Entry 6D0E (X-ray diffraction, 1.95 A resolution); this record covers chains A and B.

== Chain A (and B) ==
Molecule: Protease
Organism: Human immunodeficiency virus 1
Notes: chain B of this document is another copy of the same molecule, construct and numbering; everything in this record applies to it too
Reference sequence: C8B467 (C8B467_9HIV1); residues 1-99 here = UniProt positions 1-99
Sequence (99 residues; row label = number of the first residue in the row):
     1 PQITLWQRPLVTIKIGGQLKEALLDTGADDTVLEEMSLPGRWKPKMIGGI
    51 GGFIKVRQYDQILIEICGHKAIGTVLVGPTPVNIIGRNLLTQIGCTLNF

== Chain A / chain B interface ==
Pairs across the interface - 96 pairs, chain A then chain B:
  Pro1(A) - Leu97(B)
  Pro1(A) - Asn98(B)
  Pro1(A) - Phe99(B)  hydrogen bond (backbone-backbone)
  Gln2(A) - Thr96(B)  hydrogen bond
  Gln2(A) - Leu97(B)
  Gln2(A) - Asn98(B)  hydrogen bond
  Ile3(A) - Thr96(B)
  Ile3(A) - Leu97(B)  hydrogen bond (backbone-backbone)
  Ile3(A) - Phe99(B)  hydrophobic
  Thr4(A) - Thr96(B)
  Leu5(A) - Thr26(B)
  Leu5(A) - Arg87(B)  hydrogen bond (backbone-side chain)
  Leu5(A) - Leu90(B)  hydrophobic
  Leu5(A) - Thr91(B)
  Leu5(A) - Cys95(B)
  Trp6(A) - Arg87(B)  hydrogen bond (backbone-side chain)
  Trp6(A) - Thr91(B)
  Gln7(A) - Arg87(B)
  Arg8(A) - Asp29(B)  salt bridge
  Arg8(A) - Arg87(B)
  Pro9(A) - Thr26(B)
  Pro9(A) - Arg87(B)
  Pro9(A) - Leu97(B)  hydrophobic
  Leu23(A) - Gly27(B)
  Leu24(A) - Thr26(B)  hydrogen bond (backbone-side chain)
  Leu24(A) - Leu97(B)  hydrophobic
  Leu24(A) - Phe99(B)  hydrophobic
  Asp25(A) - Asp25(B)
  Asp25(A) - Thr26(B)
  Asp25(A) - Gly27(B)  hydrogen bond (side chain-backbone)
  Thr26(A) - Leu5(B)
  Thr26(A) - Pro9(B)
  Thr26(A) - Leu24(B)  hydrogen bond (side chain-backbone)
  Thr26(A) - Asp25(B)
  Thr26(A) - Thr26(B)  hydrogen bond (backbone-side chain)
  Thr26(A) - Leu97(B)
  Gly27(A) - Leu23(B)
  Gly27(A) - Asp25(B)  hydrogen bond (backbone-side chain)
  Asp29(A) - Arg8(B)  salt bridge
  Gly49(A) - Ile50(B)
  Ile50(A) - Gly49(B)
  Ile50(A) - Ile54(B)
  Gly51(A) - Gly51(B)
  Gly51(A) - Gly52(B)
  Gly51(A) - Ile54(B)
  Gly52(A) - Gly51(B)
  Phe53(A) - Gly51(B)
  Ile54(A) - Ile50(B)
  Ile54(A) - Gly51(B)
  Cys67(A) - Phe99(B)  hydrophobic
  His69(A) - Phe99(B)
  Thr80(A) - Ile50(B)
  Ile84(A) - Ile50(B)  hydrophobic
  Arg87(A) - Leu5(B)  hydrogen bond (side chain-backbone)
  Arg87(A) - Trp6(B)  hydrogen bond (side chain-backbone)
  Arg87(A) - Gln7(B)
  Arg87(A) - Arg8(B)
  Arg87(A) - Pro9(B)
  Leu90(A) - Leu5(B)  hydrophobic
  Thr91(A) - Leu5(B)
  Thr91(A) - Trp6(B)
  Ile93(A) - Phe99(B)
  Gly94(A) - Asn98(B)
  Gly94(A) - Phe99(B)
  Cys95(A) - Leu5(B)
  Cys95(A) - Leu97(B)  hydrophobic
  Cys95(A) - Asn98(B)
  Cys95(A) - Phe99(B)  hydrophobic
  Thr96(A) - Gln2(B)  hydrogen bond
  Thr96(A) - Ile3(B)
  Thr96(A) - Thr4(B)
  Thr96(A) - Thr96(B)
  Thr96(A) - Leu97(B)
  Thr96(A) - Asn98(B)  hydrogen bond (backbone-backbone)
  Leu97(A) - Pro1(B)
  Leu97(A) - Gln2(B)
  Leu97(A) - Ile3(B)  hydrogen bond (backbone-backbone)
  Leu97(A) - Pro9(B)  hydrophobic
  Leu97(A) - Leu24(B)  hydrophobic
  Leu97(A) - Thr26(B)
  Leu97(A) - Cys95(B)  hydrophobic
  Leu97(A) - Thr96(B)
  Leu97(A) - Leu97(B)  hydrophobic
  Asn98(A) - Pro1(B)
  Asn98(A) - Gln2(B)  hydrogen bond
  Asn98(A) - Gly94(B)
  Asn98(A) - Cys95(B)
  Asn98(A) - Thr96(B)  hydrogen bond (backbone-backbone)
  Asn98(A) - Asn98(B)
  Phe99(A) - Pro1(B)  hydrogen bond (backbone-backbone)
  Phe99(A) - Leu24(B)  hydrophobic
  Phe99(A) - Cys67(B)  hydrophobic
  Phe99(A) - His69(B)
  Phe99(A) - Ile93(B)
  Phe99(A) - Gly94(B)
  Phe99(A) - Cys95(B)  hydrophobic
Other interface residues (no listed pair), chain A (40 interface residues in all): Val32, Ile47, Gly48, Pro79, Pro81
Other interface residues (no listed pair), chain B (40 interface residues in all): Val32, Ile47, Gly48, Phe53, Pro79, Thr80, Pro81, Ile84

== Overview ==
The chain A/chain B interface involves 40 residues from each chain, with 19 hydrogen bonds and 2 salt bridges.
Among the polar pairs are Arg8(A)-Asp29(B), Gln2(A)-Thr96(B) and Gln2(A)-Asn98(B).
Chain A and chain B are both Protease (Human immunodeficiency virus 1); the structure, X-ray crystal structure
of wild type HIV-1 protease in complex with GRL-084-13, was determined by X-ray diffraction (same publication
as 6D0D).
